6PC4 - chains D and E of the 6 polymer chains in the assembly; structure by X-ray diffraction, 2.60 A resolution.

== Chain D ==
Name: Tubulin beta-2B chain
From: Sus scrofa
UniProt: A0A287AGU7 (A0A287AGU7_PIG); residue numbers follow UniProt; this construct covers 1-445
Amino-acid sequence (445 residues; each row starts with the number of its first residue):
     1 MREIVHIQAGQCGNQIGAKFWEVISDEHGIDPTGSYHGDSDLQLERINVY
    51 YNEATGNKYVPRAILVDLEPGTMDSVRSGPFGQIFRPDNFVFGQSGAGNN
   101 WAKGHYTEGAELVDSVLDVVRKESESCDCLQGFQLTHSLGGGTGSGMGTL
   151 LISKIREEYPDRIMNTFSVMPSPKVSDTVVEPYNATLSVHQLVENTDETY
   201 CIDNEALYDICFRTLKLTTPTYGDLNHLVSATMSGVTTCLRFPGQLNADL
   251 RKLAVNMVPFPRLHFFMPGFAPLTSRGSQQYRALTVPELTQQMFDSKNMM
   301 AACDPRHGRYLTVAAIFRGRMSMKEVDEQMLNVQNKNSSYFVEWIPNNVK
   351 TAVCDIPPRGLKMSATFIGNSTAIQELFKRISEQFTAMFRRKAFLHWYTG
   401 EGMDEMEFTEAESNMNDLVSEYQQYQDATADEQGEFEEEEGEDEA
Disordered / not traced: 274-283, 432-445
Residues lining bound ligands:
  - GDP (guanosine-5'-diphosphate): Gly10, Gln11, Cys12, Gln15, Ile16, Asp67, Ala97, Asn99, Ser138, Gly140, Gly141, Gly142, Thr143, Gly144, Ser145, Val169, Pro171, Val175, Ser176, Glu181, Asn204, Leu207, Tyr222, Leu225, Asn226
  - O91 ([2-(4-methylphenyl)-1H-imidazol-4-yl](3,4,5-trimethoxyphenyl)methanone): Tyr200, Val236, Cys239, Leu240, Leu246, Asn247, Ala248, Asp249, Leu250, Lys252, Leu253, Asn256, Met257, Thr312, Val313, Ala314, Ala315, Ile316, Asn347, Asn348, Val349, Lys350, Ala352, Ile368

== Chain E ==
Name: Stathmin-4
From: Homo sapiens
UniProt: Q9H169 (STMN4_HUMAN); residues 5-145 here correspond to UniProt positions 49-189 (UniProt number = residue number + 44)
Amino-acid sequence (143 residues; numbered 3 to 145; the number before each row is that of its first residue):
     3 MADMEVIELNKCTSGQSFEVILKPPSFDGVPEFNASLPRRRDPSLEEIQK
    53 KLEAAEERRKYQEAELLKHLAEKREHEREVIQKAIEENNNFIKMAKEKLA
   103 QKMESNKENREAHLAAMLERLQEKDKHAEEVRKNKELKEEASR
Disordered / not traced: 3-5, 29-43, 142-145
Differences from the reference sequence: expression tag (3-4)
UniProt features mapped onto this chain:
  - modified residue: Ser46 (Phosphoserine)

== Chain D / chain E interface ==
Residue-residue contacts (22; chain D residue first):
  Tyr106(D) - His129(E)  hydrogen bond
  Tyr106(D) - Ala130(E)  hydrophobic
  Tyr106(D) - Val133(E)  hydrophobic
  Tyr106(D) - Arg134(E)  hydrogen bond (backbone-side chain)
  Ala110(D) - Arg134(E)
  Ser153(D) - Leu123(E)
  Ser153(D) - Lys126(E)
  Lys154(D) - Asp127(E)  salt bridge
  Glu157(D) - Leu120(E)
  Glu157(D) - Leu123(E)
  Glu157(D) - Asp127(E)
  Pro160(D) - Leu116(E)  hydrophobic
  Pro160(D) - Met119(E)  hydrophobic
  Gln191(D) - Lys126(E)  hydrogen bond
  Asn195(D) - Lys126(E)
  Gly400(D) - Lys137(E)
  Glu401(D) - Val133(E)
  Glu401(D) - Lys137(E)  salt bridge
  Gly402(D) - Val133(E)
  Gly402(D) - Asn136(E)
  Gly402(D) - Lys137(E)
  Glu407(D) - His129(E)  salt bridge
Other interface residues (no listed pair), chain D (16 interface residues in all): Thr107, Arg156, Asp161, Met403
Other interface residues (no listed pair), chain E (14 interface residues in all): Arg112, Gln124

== In short ==
Chain D and chain E form an interface of 16 and 14 residues respectively; the contacts include 3 hydrogen
bonds and 3 salt bridges. Polar contacts include Lys154(D)-Asp127(E), Glu401(D)-Lys137(E) and
Glu407(D)-His129(E). Bound to chain D: GDP and compound O91.
Chain D is Tubulin beta-2B chain (Sus scrofa) and chain E is Stathmin-4 (Homo sapiens); the structure,
Tubulin-RB3_SLD-TTL in complex with compound ABI-274, was determined by X-ray diffraction together with 6AGK
from the same study.
